3LSM - chains A and B; structure by X-ray diffraction, 1.70 A resolution.

== Chain A (and B) ==
Protein: Pyranose 2-oxidase
Source organism: Trametes ochracea
Notes: EC 1.1.3.10; chain B of this document is another copy of the same molecule, construct and numbering; everything in this record applies to it too
UniProt: Q7ZA32 (Q7ZA32_TRAOC); numbering as in UniProt (aligned over 1-623)
Sequence (623 residues; row label = number of the first residue in the row):
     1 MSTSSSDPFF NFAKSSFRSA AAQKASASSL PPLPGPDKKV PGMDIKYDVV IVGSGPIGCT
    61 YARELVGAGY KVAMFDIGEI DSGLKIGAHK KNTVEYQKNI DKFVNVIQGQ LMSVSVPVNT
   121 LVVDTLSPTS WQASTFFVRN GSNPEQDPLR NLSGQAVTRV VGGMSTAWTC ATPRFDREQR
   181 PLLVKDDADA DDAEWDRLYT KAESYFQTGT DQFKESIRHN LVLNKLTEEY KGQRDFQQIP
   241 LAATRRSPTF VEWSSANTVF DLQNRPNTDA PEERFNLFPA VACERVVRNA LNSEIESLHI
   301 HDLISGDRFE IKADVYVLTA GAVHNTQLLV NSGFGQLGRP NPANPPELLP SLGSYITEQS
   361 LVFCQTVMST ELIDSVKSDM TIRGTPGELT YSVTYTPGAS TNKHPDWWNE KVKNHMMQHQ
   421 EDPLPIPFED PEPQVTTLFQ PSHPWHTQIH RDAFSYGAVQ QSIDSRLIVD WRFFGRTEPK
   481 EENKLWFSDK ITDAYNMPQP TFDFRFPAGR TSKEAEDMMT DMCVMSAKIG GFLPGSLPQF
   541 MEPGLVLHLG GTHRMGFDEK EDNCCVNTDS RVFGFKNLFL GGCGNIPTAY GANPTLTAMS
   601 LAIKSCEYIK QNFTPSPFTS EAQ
Not modelled in the structure: 1-44, 619-623 (chain B: 1-42, 619-623)
Sequence notes: engineered mutation Ala167 (His in Q7ZA32)
Small-molecule neighbours:
  - alpha-D-glucopyranose (GLC): Arg63, Glu64, Gly67, Ala68, Lys201, Tyr205, Lys610
  - N5-sulfono flavin-adenine dinucleotide (SFD; (S)-10-((2S,3S,4R)-5-((S)-((S)-(((2R,3S,4R,5R)-5-(6-amino-9H-purin-9-yl)-3,4-dihydroxy-tetrahydrofuran-2-yl)methoxy)(hydroxy)phosphoryloxy)(hydroxy)phosphoryloxy)-2,3,4-trihydroxypentyl)-7,8-dimethyl-2,4-dioxo-2,3,4,4a-tetrahydrobenzo[g]pteridine-5(10h)-sulfonic acid): Val52, Gly53, Ser54, Gly55, Pro56, Ile57, Gly58, Phe75, Asp76, Ile77, Gly78, Ile107, Leu111, Thr158, Arg159, Val160, Gly162, Gly163, Met164, Ser165, Ala167, Trp168, Thr169, Cys170, Ala171, Val281, Ala282, Cys283, Thr319, Ala320, Gly321, His324, Gln448, Phe454, Arg472, Phe474, Val546, Leu547, His548, Gly582, Cys583, Asn593, Pro594, Thr595
  - sulfite ion (SO3), molecule 1: Ser293, Gly574, Lys576
  - sulfite ion (SO3), molecule 2: Arg571, Phe573, Gly574, Phe575

== Interface between chain A and chain B ==
Residue-residue contacts (100):
  Glu79(A) with Thr93(B); Val94(B), hydrogen bond (side chain-backbone)
  Ile80(A) with Gly83(B); Leu84(B), hydrophobic
  Gly83(A) with Ile80(B)
  Leu84(A) with Ile80(B), hydrophobic
  Thr93(A) with Glu79(B)
  Val94(A) with Glu79(B), hydrogen bond (backbone-side chain); Tyr495(B)
  Glu95(A) with Met112(B); Arg159(B), salt bridge; Tyr495(B), hydrogen bond
  Tyr96(A) with Gly109(B), hydrogen bond (side chain-backbone)
  Lys98(A) with Ala494(B), hydrogen bond (side chain-backbone); Tyr495(B)
  Asn99(A) with Met112(B)
  Lys102(A) with Gln108(B), hydrogen bond (side chain-backbone); Gly109(B); Leu111(B), hydrogen bond (side chain-backbone); Met112(B)
  Asn105(A) with Asn105(B); Gln108(B), hydrogen bond; Gly109(B)
  Gln108(A) with Lys102(B), hydrogen bond (backbone-side chain); Asn105(B), hydrogen bond
  Gly109(A) with Tyr96(B), hydrogen bond (backbone-side chain); Lys102(B); Asn105(B)
  Leu111(A) with Lys102(B), hydrogen bond (backbone-side chain)
  Met112(A) with Glu95(B); Asn99(B)
  Asn119(A) with Gln461(B); Ser462(B), hydrogen bond
  Leu121(A) with Ser462(B), hydrogen bond (backbone-side chain)
  Val123(A) with Ser462(B); Pro534(B), hydrophobic
  Thr125(A) with Pro534(B)
  Leu126(A) with Pro534(B)
  Ser127(A) with Gly531(B)
  Thr129(A) with Ser369(B); Thr370(B), hydrogen bond (backbone-backbone); Gly531(B)
  Ser130(A) with Val367(B), hydrogen bond (side chain-backbone); Met368(B); Thr370(B); Gly531(B), hydrogen bond (side chain-backbone)
  Trp131(A) with Val367(B); Met368(B), hydrogen bond (backbone-backbone); Ser369(B); Thr370(B); Ile373(B); Pro423(B), hydrophobic; Leu424(B); Leu467(B), hydrophobic
  Phe137(A) with Asp422(B); Pro423(B); Asp464(B)
  Arg139(A) with Ser462(B), hydrogen bond (side chain-backbone); Asp464(B)
  Asn140(A) with Gln461(B), hydrogen bond (side chain-backbone); Ile463(B), hydrogen bond (side chain-backbone); Asp464(B); Ser465(B), hydrogen bond (side chain-backbone)
  Arg159(A) with Glu95(B), salt bridge
  Val367(A) with Ser130(B), hydrogen bond (backbone-side chain); Trp131(B)
  Met368(A) with Ser130(B); Trp131(B), hydrogen bond (backbone-backbone)
  Ser369(A) with Thr129(B); Trp131(B)
  Thr370(A) with Thr129(B), hydrogen bond (backbone-backbone); Ser130(B), hydrogen bond (side chain-backbone); Trp131(B)
  Ile373(A) with Trp131(B)
  Asp422(A) with Phe137(B)
  Pro423(A) with Trp131(B), hydrophobic; Phe137(B)
  Leu424(A) with Trp131(B)
  Gln461(A) with Asn119(B); Asn140(B), hydrogen bond (backbone-side chain)
  Ser462(A) with Asn119(B); Leu121(B), hydrogen bond (side chain-backbone); Val123(B); Arg139(B), hydrogen bond (backbone-side chain)
  Ile463(A) with Asn140(B), hydrogen bond (backbone-side chain)
  Asp464(A) with Phe137(B); Arg139(B); Asn140(B)
  Ser465(A) with Asn140(B), hydrogen bond (backbone-side chain)
  Leu467(A) with Trp131(B), hydrophobic
  Ala494(A) with Lys98(B), hydrogen bond (backbone-side chain)
  Tyr495(A) with Val94(B); Glu95(B), hydrogen bond; Lys98(B)
  Gly531(A) with Ser127(B); Thr129(B); Ser130(B), hydrogen bond (backbone-side chain)
  Pro534(A) with Val123(B), hydrophobic; Thr125(B); Leu126(B)
Interface residues without a listed pair, chain A (57 interface residues in all): Asp81, Ser82, Asn92, Val106, Gln110, Val138, Leu303, Gln460, Arg466, Gly530
Interface residues without a listed pair, chain B (57 interface residues in all): Asp81, Ser82, Asn92, Gln110, Val138, Leu303, Ile304, Gln460, Arg466, Gly530

== Overview ==
Chain A and chain B each contribute 57 residues to their interface; the contacts include 34 hydrogen bonds and
2 salt bridges. Polar contacts include Glu95(A)-Arg159(B), Glu79(A)-Val94(B) and Glu95(A)-Tyr495(B). Ligands
of chain A: N5-sulfono flavin-adenine dinucleotide, sulfite ion and alpha-D-glucopyranose.
Both chains are Pyranose 2-oxidase (Trametes ochracea). Entry 3LSM (Pyranose 2-oxidase H167A mutant with
flavin N(5) sulfite adduct) was determined by X-ray diffraction, deposited together with 3LSI and 3LSK.
